7JHD - chains A and B of the 4 polymer chains in the assembly; structure by X-ray diffraction, 2.40 A resolution.

# Chain A (and B)
Name: Estrogen receptor
Organism: Homo sapiens
Notes: chain B of this document is another copy of the same molecule, construct and numbering; everything in this record applies to it too
Reference sequence: P03372 (ESR1_HUMAN); numbering as in UniProt (aligned over 305-554)
Amino-acid sequence (251 residues; numbered 304 to 554; the number before each row is that of its first residue):
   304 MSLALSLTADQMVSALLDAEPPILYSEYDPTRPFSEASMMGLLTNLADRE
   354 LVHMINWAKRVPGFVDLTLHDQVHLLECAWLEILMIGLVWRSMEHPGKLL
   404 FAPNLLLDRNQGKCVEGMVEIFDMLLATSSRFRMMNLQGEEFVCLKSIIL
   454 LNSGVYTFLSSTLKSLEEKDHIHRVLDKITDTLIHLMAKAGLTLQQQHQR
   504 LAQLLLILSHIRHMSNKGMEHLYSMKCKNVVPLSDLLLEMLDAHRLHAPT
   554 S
Unresolved in the structure: 304-306, 331-336, 461-472, 549-554 (chain B: 304-306, 333-337, 461-471, 532-534, 549-554)
Sequence notes: initiating methionine (304); engineered mutation Ser537 (Tyr in P03372)
Ligand contacts: V9J (3-(4-fluorophenyl)-2-(4-hydroxyphenoxy)-1-benzothiophene-6-ol): Met343, Leu346, Thr347, Leu349, Ala350, Glu353, Trp383, Leu384, Leu387, Met388, Leu391, Arg394, Phe404, Met421, Ile424, Phe425, Gly521, His524, Leu525, Leu540
Reported in the primary citation:
  - binding site for V9J: Glu353, Arg394, Phe404, His524
  - contacts within the chain: Asp351-Leu539 (backbone contact), Asp351-Leu540 (backbone contact), Asp351-Ser537 (hydrogen bond)
  - disease-associated variants - Y537S: increased signaling (citing earlier work)

# Interface between chain A and chain B
Contacting residue pairs (56; chain A residue first):
  Ala430(A) with Tyr459(B)
  Arg434(A) with His476(B), hydrogen bond
  Ile451(A) with Leu509(B), hydrophobic
  Asn455(A) with Leu509(B), hydrogen bond (side chain-backbone); His513(B), hydrogen bond (backbone-side chain)
  Ser456(A) with His513(B)
  Tyr459(A) with Ala430(B); Arg434(B), hydrogen bond; Ile510(B); His513(B)
  Thr460(A) with His513(B)
  His476(A) with Arg434(B)
  Asp480(A) with Gln502(B); Gln506(B), hydrogen bond
  Thr483(A) with His501(B); Gln502(B); Ala505(B)
  Asp484(A) with Gln498(B), hydrogen bond; Gln502(B), hydrogen bond
  Ile487(A) with His501(B)
  Leu497(A) with Leu497(B), hydrophobic
  Gln498(A) with Asp484(B)
  His501(A) with Thr483(B); Asp484(B), salt bridge; Ile487(B); His501(B); Leu504(B)
  Gln502(A) with Asp480(B); Thr483(B); Asp484(B), hydrogen bond
  Leu504(A) with His501(B)
  Ala505(A) with Thr483(B); Leu508(B), hydrophobic
  Gln506(A) with Asp480(B), hydrogen bond
  Leu508(A) with Ala505(B), hydrophobic
  Leu509(A) with Ile451(B), hydrophobic; Asn455(B), hydrogen bond (backbone-side chain); Leu511(B), hydrophobic
  Leu511(A) with Leu509(B), hydrophobic; Ser512(B)
  Ser512(A) with Asn455(B); Leu511(B); Arg515(B), hydrogen bond
  His513(A) with Asn455(B), hydrogen bond (side chain-backbone); Val458(B); Tyr459(B); Thr460(B); Arg515(B), hydrogen bond
  Arg515(A) with Ser512(B), hydrogen bond; His513(B), hydrogen bond; His516(B)
  His516(A) with Arg515(B), hydrogen bond; Asn519(B), hydrogen bond
  Asn519(A) with His516(B), hydrogen bond; Asn519(B), hydrogen bond
  Lys520(A) with Asn519(B)
Other interface residues (no listed pair), chain A (32 interface residues in all): Gly457, Val458, Glu523, His547
Other interface residues (no listed pair), chain B (32 interface residues in all): Met427, Ser456, Lys520, Glu523

# In short
Chain A and chain B each contribute 32 residues to their interface, with 19 hydrogen bonds and 1 salt bridge.
Polar pairs include His501(A)-Asp484(B), Arg434(A)-His476(B) and Asn455(A)-Leu509(B). Ligands of chain A:
compound V9J. The paper reports a binding site for V9J at Glu353(A), Arg394(A) and Phe404(A) among others;
Y537S of chain A increases signaling.
Both chains are Estrogen receptor (Homo sapiens). Entry 7JHD (Estrogen Receptor Alpha Ligand Binding Domain
Y537S in Complex with TTC-352 and GRIP Peptide) was determined by X-ray diffraction.
